Entry 6B8U (X-ray diffraction, 2.68 A resolution); this record covers chain A.

[Chain A]
Protein: Serine/threonine-protein kinase B-raf
Organism: Homo sapiens
Notes: EC 2.7.11.1
Reference sequence: P15056 (BRAF_HUMAN); residues 445-723 here = UniProt positions 445-723
Chain sequence (281 residues; numbered 443 to 723; the number before each row is that of its first residue):
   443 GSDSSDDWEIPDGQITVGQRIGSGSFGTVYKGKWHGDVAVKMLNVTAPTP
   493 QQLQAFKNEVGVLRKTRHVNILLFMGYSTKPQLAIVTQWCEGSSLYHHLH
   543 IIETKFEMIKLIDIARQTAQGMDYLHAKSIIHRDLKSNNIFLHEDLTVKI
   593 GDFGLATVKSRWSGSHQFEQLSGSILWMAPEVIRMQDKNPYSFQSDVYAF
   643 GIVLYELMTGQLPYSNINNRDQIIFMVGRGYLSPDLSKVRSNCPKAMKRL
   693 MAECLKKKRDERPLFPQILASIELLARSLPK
Not modelled in the structure: 443-448, 599-614, 628-630, 721-723
Construct notes: expression tag (443-444)
Small-molecule neighbours: 8EN (N-[3-(2-acetamidoimidazo[1,2-a]pyridin-6-yl)-4-methyl-phenyl]-3-(trifluoromethyl)benzamide): Ile463, Val471, Ala481, Val482, Lys483, Glu501, Val504, Leu505, Thr508, Ile513, Leu514, Ile527, Thr529, Gln530, Trp531, Cys532, Leu567, Ile572, His574, Phe583, Ile592, Gly593, Asp594, Phe595
Curated features (UniProtKB/Swiss-Prot):
  - active site: Asp576 (Proton acceptor)
  - binding site (ATP): Ile463 to Val471, Lys483
  - modified residue: Ser446 (Phosphoserine), Ser447 (Phosphoserine), Arg671 (Omega-N-methylarginine)
  - cross-link: Lys578 (Glycyl lysine isopeptide (Lys-Gly) (interchain with G-Cter in ubiquitin))
  - natural variant: Arg462 (R462I: In CRC), Ile463 (I463S: In CRC), Gly464 (G464E: In CRC; G464V: In a colorectal cancer cell line), Gly466 (G466A: In melanoma; G466E: In melanoma; G466V: In LNCR), Ser467 (S467A: In CFC1), Phe468 (F468S: In CFC1), Gly469 (G469A: In NHL; G469E: In CFC1 and colon cancer; G469R: In NHL; G469V: In a colorectal adenocarcinoma sample), Leu485 (L485F: In CFC1), Lys499 (K499E: In CFC1; K499N: In CFC1), Glu501 (E501G: In CFC1; E501K: In CFC1), Leu525 (L525P: In CFC1), Trp531 (W531C: In NS7), 12 further natural variant entries in UniProt
  - mutagenesis: Lys483 (K483S: Reduces kinase activity with MAP2K1), Arg509 (R509H: Loss of MAP2K1-mediated-BRAF-KSR1 dimerization), Lys578 (K578R: Blocks EGF-induced ubiquitination and ERK activation), Ile666 (I666R: No effect on MAP2K1-mediated-BRAF-KSR1 dimerization, however loss of BRAF-mediated phosphorylation of MAP2K1), Arg671 (R671K: Increased kinase activity and stability in response to EGF treatment)

[In short]
Bound to chain A: compound 8EN. UniProt lists active-site residue Asp576, 10 ATP-binding residues and 5
mutagenesis sites.
Chain A is Serine/threonine-protein kinase B-raf (Homo sapiens); the structure, Crystals Structure of B-Raf
kinase domain in complex with an Imidazopyridinyl benzamide inhibitor, was determined by X-ray diffraction
together with 5MZ3 from the same study.
